PDB entry 6RWN | electron microscopy, 3.10 A resolution | chains A and E of the 16 polymer chains in the assembly

# Chain A (and E)
Name: Pol protein
Source organism: Simian immunodeficiency virus
Notes: chain E of this document is another copy of the same molecule, construct and numbering; everything in this record applies to it too
Reference sequence: E1ANT8 (E1ANT8_SIV); residues 1-289 here correspond to UniProt positions 735-1023 (UniProt number = residue number + 734)
Chain sequence (290 residues; each row starts with the number of its first residue; numbering starts at 0):
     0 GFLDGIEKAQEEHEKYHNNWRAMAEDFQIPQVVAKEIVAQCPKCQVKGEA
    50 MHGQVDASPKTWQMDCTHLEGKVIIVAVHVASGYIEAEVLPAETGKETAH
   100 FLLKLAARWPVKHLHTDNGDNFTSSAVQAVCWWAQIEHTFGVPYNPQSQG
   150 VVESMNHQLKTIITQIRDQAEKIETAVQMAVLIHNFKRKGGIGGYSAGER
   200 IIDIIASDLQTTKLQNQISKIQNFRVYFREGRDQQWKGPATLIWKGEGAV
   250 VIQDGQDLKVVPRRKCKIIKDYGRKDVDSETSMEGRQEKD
Not modelled in the structure: 270-289 (chain E: 47-289)
Differences from the reference sequence: expression tag (0); engineered mutation Asp-119 (Ala853 in E1ANT8)
Bound ions: Zn2+: His-12, His-16, Cys-40, Cys-43; Mg2+ site 1: Asp-64, Asp-116 (together with Dolutegravir); Mg2+ site 2: Asp-64, Glu-152 (together with Dolutegravir)
Residues lining bound ligands: Dolutegravir (DLU; (4R,12aS)-N-(2,4-difluorobenzyl)-7-hydroxy-4-methyl-6,8-dioxo-3,4,6,8,12,12a-hexahydro-2H-pyrido[1',2':4,5]pyrazino[2,1-b][1,3]oxazine-9-carboxamide): Asp-64, Asp-116, Asn-117, Gly-118, Tyr-143, Pro-145, Gln-146, Glu-152
Reported in the primary citation:
  - Mg2+ coordination: Asp-64, Asp-116, Glu-152
  - binding site for Dolutegravir: Asn-117, Gly-118

# Interface between chain A and chain E
Pairs across the interface (10; chain A residue first):
  Gly-0(A) with Glu-35(E); Gln-39(E)
  Phe-1(A) with Glu-35(E); Gln-39(E)
  Leu-2(A) with Gln-9(E); Gln-39(E)
  Gln-9(A) with Leu-2(E)
  Glu-35(A) with Gly-0(E); Phe-1(E)
  Gln-39(A) with Gly-0(E)
Also at the interface, not in a pair above, chain A (8 interface residues in all): Val-31, Ile-36
Also at the interface, not in a pair above, chain E (10 interface residues in all): Ile-5, Val-31, Val-32, Ile-36

# In short
8 residues of chain A and 10 residues of chain E are in contact. Chain A binds Dolutegravir. The Zn2+ site is
built by His-12(A), His-16(A), Cys-40(A) and Cys-43(A). Asp-64(A) and Asp-116(A) form the Mg2+ site 1. From
the paper: a binding site for Dolutegravir at Asn-117(A) and Gly-118(A); Mg2+ coordination by Asp-64(A),
Asp-116(A) and Glu-152(A).
Chain A and chain E are both Pol protein (Simian immunodeficiency virus); the structure, SIVrcm intasome in
complex with dolutegravir, was determined by electron microscopy together with 6RWL, 6RWM and 6RWO from the
same study.
